PDB entry 6W7M | electron microscopy, 3.80 A resolution | chains A and H of the 20 polymer chains in the assembly

== Chain A ==
Molecule: 16S rRNA
Source organism: Escherichia coli (strain K12)
Sequence (1542 nucleotides; numbered 1 to 1542; the number before each row is that of its first residue):
     1 AAAUUGAAGAGUUUGAUCAUGGCUCAGAUUGAACGCUGGCGGCAGGCCUA
    51 ACACAUGCAAGUCGAACGGUAACAGGAAGAAGCUUGCUUCUUUGCUGACG
   101 AGUGGCGGACGGGUGAGUAAUGUCUGGGAAACUGCCUGAUGGAGGGGGAU
   151 AACUACUGGAAACGGUAGCUAAUACCGCAUAACGUCGCAAGACCAAAGAG
   201 GGGGACCUUCGGGCCUCUUGCCAUCGGAUGUGCCCAGAUGGGAUUAGCUA
   251 GUAGGUGGGGUAACGGCUCACCUAGGCGACGAUCCCUAGCUGGUCUGAGA
   301 GGAUGACCAGCCACACUGGAACUGAGACACGGUCCAGACUCCUACGGGAG
   351 GCAGCAGUGGGGAAUAUUGCACAAUGGGCGCAAGCCUGAUGCAGCCAUGC
   401 CGCGUGUAUGAAGAAGGCCUUCGGGUUGUAAAGUACUUUCAGCGGGGAGG
   451 AAGGGAGUAAAGUUAAUACCUUUGCUCAUUGACGUUACCCGCAGAAGAAG
   501 CACCGGCUAACUCCGUGCCAGCAGCCGCGGUAAUACGGAGGGUGCAAGCG
   551 UUAAUCGGAAUUACUGGGCGUAAAGCGCACGCAGGCGGUUUGUUAAGUCA
   601 GAUGUGAAAUCCCCGGGCUCAACCUGGGAACUGCAUCUGAUACUGGCAAG
   651 CUUGAGUCUCGUAGAGGGGGGUAGAAUUCCAGGUGUAGCGGUGAAAUGCG
   701 UAGAGAUCUGGAGGAAUACCGGUGGCGAAGGCGGCCCCCUGGACGAAGAC
   751 UGACGCUCAGGUGCGAAAGCGUGGGGAGCAAACAGGAUUAGAUACCCUGG
   801 UAGUCCACGCCGUAAACGAUGUCGACUUGGAGGUUGUGCCCUUGAGGCGU
   851 GGCUUCCGGAGCUAACGCGUUAAGUCGACCGCCUGGGGAGUACGGCCGCA
   901 AGGUUAAAACUCAAAUGAAUUGACGGGGGCCCGCACAAGCGGUGGAGCAU
   951 GUGGUUUAAUUCGAUGCAACGCGAAGAACCUUACCUGGUCUUGACAUCCA
  1001 CGGAAGUUUUCAGAGAUGAGAAUGUGCCUUCGGGAACCGUGAGACAGGUG
  1051 CUGCAUGGCUGUCGUCAGCUCGUGUUGUGAAAUGUUGGGUUAAGUCCCGC
  1101 AACGAGCGCAACCCUUAUCCUUUGUUGCCAGCGGUCCGGCCGGGAACUCA
  1151 AAGGAGACUGCCAGUGAUAAACUGGAGGAAGGUGGGGAUGACGUCAAGUC
  1201 AUCAUGGCCCUUACGACCAGGGCUACACACGUGCUACAAUGGCGCAUACA
  1251 AAGAGAAGCGACCUCGCGAGAGCAAGCGGACCUCAUAAAGUGCGUCGUAG
  1301 UCCGGAUUGGAGUCUGCAACUCGACUCCAUGAAGUCGGAAUCGCUAGUAA
  1351 UCGUGGAUCAGAAUGCCACGGUGAAUACGUUCCCGGGCCUUGUACACACC
  1401 GCCCGUCACACCAUGGGAGUGGGUUGCAAAAGAAGUAGGUAGCUUAACCU
  1451 UCGGGAGGGCGCUUACCACUUUGUGAUUCAUGACUGGGGUGAAGUCGUAA
  1501 CAAGGUAACCGUAGGGGAACCUGCGGUUGGAUCACCUCCUUA
Disordered / not traced: 1391-1407, 1494-1503, 1540-1542

== Chain H ==
Protein: 30S ribosomal protein S8
Source organism: Escherichia coli (strain K12)
UniProtKB: P0A7W7 (RS8_ECOLI); numbering as in UniProt (aligned over 1-130)
Chain sequence (130 residues; numbered 1 to 130; the number before each row is that of its first residue):
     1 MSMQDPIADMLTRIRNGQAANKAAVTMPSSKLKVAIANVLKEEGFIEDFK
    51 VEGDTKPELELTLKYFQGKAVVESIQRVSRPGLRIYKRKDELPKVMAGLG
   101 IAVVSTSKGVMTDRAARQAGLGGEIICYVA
Disordered / not traced: 1

== Chain A / chain H interface ==
Residue-residue contacts (55):
  C586(A) - Gln4(H)  hydrogen bond to the sugar
  C586(A) - Pro81(H)  phosphate contact
  G587(A) - Gln4(H)  sugar contact
  G587(A) - Pro81(H)  phosphate contact
  G587(A) - Arg84(H)  salt bridge to the phosphate
  U589(A) - Ser29(H)  sugar contact
  U589(A) - Ser30(H)  sugar contact
  U590(A) - Lys31(H)  hydrogen bond to the phosphate
  G597(A) - Tyr86(H)  hydrogen bond to the base
  U598(A) - Tyr86(H)  phosphate contact
  C599(A) - Tyr86(H)  phosphate contact
  C599(A) - Arg88(H)  phosphate contact
  C599(A) - Lys89(H)  phosphate contact
  C599(A) - Thr106(H)  sugar contact
  C599(A) - Ser107(H)  hydrogen bond to the base
  C599(A) - Leu121(H)  sugar contact
  C599(A) - Gly122(H)  hydrogen bond to the sugar
  A600(A) - Arg88(H)  phosphate contact
  A600(A) - Lys89(H)  hydrogen bond to the phosphate
  A600(A) - Gly120(H)  sugar contact
  A600(A) - Leu121(H)  sugar contact
  G633(A) - Arg88(H)  salt bridge to the phosphate
  A640(A) - Ser107(H)  hydrogen bond to the base
  A642(A) - Lys31(H)  salt bridge to the phosphate
  A642(A) - Ser105(H)  hydrogen bond to the sugar
  A642(A) - Thr106(H)  base contact
  A642(A) - Ser107(H)  base contact
  A642(A) - Gly109(H)  hydrogen bond to the sugar
  A642(A) - Val110(H)  sugar contact
  C643(A) - Lys31(H)  salt bridge to the phosphate
  C643(A) - Leu32(H)  phosphate contact
  C643(A) - Ser105(H)  sugar contact
  C643(A) - Glu124(H)  hydrogen bond to the sugar
  U653(A) - Lys56(H)  salt bridge to the phosphate
  C756(A) - Ser2(H)  sugar contact
  C823(A) - Ser2(H)  hydrogen bond to the base
  G824(A) - Ser2(H)  hydrogen bond to the sugar
  G824(A) - Met3(H)  hydrogen bond to the sugar
  A825(A) - Asp9(H)  hydrogen bond to the sugar
  A825(A) - Thr12(H)  base contact
  A825(A) - Arg13(H)  hydrogen bond to the sugar
  C826(A) - Asn16(H)  hydrogen bond to the base
  G874(A) - Asn16(H)  base contact
  U875(A) - Thr12(H)  base contact
  U875(A) - Arg15(H)  sugar contact
  C876(A) - Ala8(H)  sugar contact
  C876(A) - Thr12(H)  sugar contact
  G877(A) - Ser2(H)  base contact
  G877(A) - Gln4(H)  base contact
  G877(A) - Asp5(H)  hydrogen bond to the sugar
  G877(A) - Ala8(H)  sugar contact
  G877(A) - Arg80(H)  salt bridge to the phosphate
  A878(A) - Gln4(H)  sugar contact
  A878(A) - Arg80(H)  salt bridge to the phosphate
  A878(A) - Gly82(H)  hydrogen bond to the phosphate
Other interface residues (no listed pair), chain A (29 interface residues in all): G588, G601, G639, U644, G755, C879
Other interface residues (no listed pair), chain H (36 interface residues in all): Pro6, Leu83, Lys87, Asp90, Gly123

== Summary ==
29 residues of chain A and 36 residues of chain H are in contact, with 18 hydrogen bonds and 7 salt bridges.
Polar pairs include G597(A)-Tyr86(H), C599(A)-Ser107(H) and A640(A)-Ser107(H).
Here chain A is 16S rRNA and chain H is 30S ribosomal protein S8, both from Escherichia coli (strain K12).
Entry 6W7M (30S-Inactive-high-Mg2+ + carbon layer) was determined by electron microscopy together with 6W6K,
6W77, 6W7N and 6W7W from the same study.
